PDB entry 2GT2 | X-ray diffraction, 2.00 A resolution | chains A and B

Chain A (and B):
Name: GDP-mannose mannosyl hydrolase
Organism: Escherichia coli
Notes: EC 3.6.1.-; chain B of this document is another copy of the same molecule, construct and numbering; everything in this record applies to it too
UniProtKB: P32056 (NUDD_ECOLI); residues 2-160 here correspond to UniProt positions 1-159 (UniProt number = residue number - 1)
Sequence (160 residues; numbered 1 to 160; the number before each row is that of its first residue):
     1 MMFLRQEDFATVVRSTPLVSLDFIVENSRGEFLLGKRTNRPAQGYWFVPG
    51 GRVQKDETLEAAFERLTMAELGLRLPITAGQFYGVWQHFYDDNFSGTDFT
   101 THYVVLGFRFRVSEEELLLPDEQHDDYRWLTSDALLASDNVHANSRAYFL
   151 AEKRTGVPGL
Not modelled in the structure: 1-2, 119-125 (chain B: 1-4, 120-125)
Sequence notes: initiating methionine (1)
Swiss-Prot annotation at these positions:
  - motif: Gly51 to Gly72 (Nudix box)
  - binding site (substrate): Phe3, Leu4, Phe9, Arg37
  - binding site (Mg(2+)): Gly50, Glu70, Gln123
  - site: His124 (Critical for catalysis)

How chain A and chain B interact:
Contacting residue pairs - 59 pairs, chain A then chain B:
  Leu4(A) with Ser15(B)
  Asp8(A) with Thr11(B)
  Thr11(A) with Asp8(B)
  Val12(A) with Ser15(B); Thr16(B)
  Val13(A) with Lys55(B), hydrogen bond (backbone-side chain)
  Arg14(A) with Asp8(B), salt bridge; Lys55(B), hydrogen bond (backbone-side chain)
  Ser15(A) with Val12(B); Lys55(B)
  Thr16(A) with Val12(B); Thr16(B); Arg52(B), hydrogen bond; Lys55(B)
  Pro17(A) with Val53(B); Lys55(B)
  Val19(A) with Pro17(B), hydrophobic; Val19(B), hydrophobic
  Arg52(A) with Thr16(B), hydrogen bond
  Val53(A) with Pro17(B)
  Gln54(A) with Pro17(B); His102(B)
  Lys55(A) with Val13(B), hydrogen bond (side chain-backbone); Arg14(B), hydrogen bond (side chain-backbone); Ser15(B); Thr16(B); Pro17(B); Thr100(B), hydrogen bond (side chain-backbone); His102(B)
  Asp56(A) with Phe89(B); Thr100(B), hydrogen bond; His102(B), hydrogen bond (backbone-side chain)
  Glu57(A) with His102(B)
  Thr58(A) with Gln87(B); Phe89(B)
  Leu59(A) with Val85(B), hydrophobic; Gln87(B), hydrogen bond (backbone-side chain)
  Glu60(A) with Gln87(B), hydrogen bond; Gly156(B)
  Phe82(A) with Pro158(B), hydrophobic; Gly159(B)
  Val85(A) with Leu59(B), hydrophobic; Phe82(B), hydrophobic; Val85(B), hydrophobic; Leu106(B), hydrophobic
  Gln87(A) with Thr58(B); Leu59(B), hydrogen bond (side chain-backbone); Glu60(B), hydrogen bond
  Phe89(A) with Asp56(B); Thr58(B)
  Thr100(A) with Lys55(B), hydrogen bond (backbone-side chain); Asp56(B), hydrogen bond
  His102(A) with Gln54(B); Lys55(B); Asp56(B), hydrogen bond (side chain-backbone); Glu57(B)
  Leu106(A) with Val85(B), hydrophobic
  Pro158(A) with Phe82(B), hydrophobic
  Gly159(A) with Phe82(B)
Interface residues without a listed pair, chain A (32 interface residues in all): Ile77, Thr101, Val104, Phe108
Interface residues without a listed pair, chain B (33 interface residues in all): Leu18, Ile77, Thr101, Val104, Phe108

Summary:
The interface between chain A and chain B involves 32 residues on one side and 33 on the other; the contacts
include 16 hydrogen bonds and 1 salt bridge. Polar pairs include Arg14(A)-Asp8(B), Val13(A)-Lys55(B) and
Arg14(A)-Lys55(B).
Chain A and chain B are both GDP-mannose mannosyl hydrolase (Escherichia coli); the structure, Structure of
the E. coli GDP-mannose mannosyl hydrolase, was determined by X-ray diffraction.
